PDB entry 5S5I | X-ray diffraction, 2.49 A resolution | chains B and F of the 6 polymer chains in the assembly

Chain B:
Molecule: Tubulin beta-2B chain
From: Bos taurus
UniProt: Q6B856 (TBB2B_BOVIN); the author numbering skips numbers that UniProt does not, so the offset changes along the chain: 1-42 = UniProt 1-42; 45-360 = UniProt 43-358; 369-455 = UniProt 359-445
Amino-acid sequence (445 residues; numbered 1 to 455; 10 numbers in that range are skipped by the numbering (no residue carries them; nothing is unmodelled there); the number before each row is that of its first residue):
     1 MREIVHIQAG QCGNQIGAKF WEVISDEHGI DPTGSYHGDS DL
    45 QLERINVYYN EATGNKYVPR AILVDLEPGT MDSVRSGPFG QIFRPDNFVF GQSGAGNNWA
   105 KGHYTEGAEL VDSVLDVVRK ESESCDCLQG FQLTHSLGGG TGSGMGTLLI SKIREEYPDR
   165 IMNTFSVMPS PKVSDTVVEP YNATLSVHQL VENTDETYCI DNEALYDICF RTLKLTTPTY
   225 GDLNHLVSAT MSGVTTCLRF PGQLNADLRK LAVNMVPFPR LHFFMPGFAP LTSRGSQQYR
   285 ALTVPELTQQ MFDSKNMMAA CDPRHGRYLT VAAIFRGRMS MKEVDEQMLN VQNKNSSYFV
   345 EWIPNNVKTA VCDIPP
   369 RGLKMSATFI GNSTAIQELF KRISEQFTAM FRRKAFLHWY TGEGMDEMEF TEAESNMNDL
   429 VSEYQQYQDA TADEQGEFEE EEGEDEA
Unresolved in the structure: 279-280, 438-455
Curated features (UniProtKB/Swiss-Prot):
  - motif: M1 to I4 (MREI motif)
  - binding site (GTP): Q11, E71, S140, G144, T145, G146, N206, N228
  - binding site (Mg(2+)): E71
  - modified residue: S40 (Phosphoserine), T57 (Phosphothreonine), K60 (N6-acetyllysine), S174 (Phosphoserine), T287 (Phosphothreonine), T292 (Phosphothreonine), R320 (Omega-N-methylarginine), E448 (5-glutamyl polyglutamate)
  - cross-link (Glycyl lysine isopeptide (Lys-Gly)): K60 (interchain with G-Cter in ubiquitin), K326 (interchain with G-Cter in ubiquitin)
Bound ions: Mg2+: Q11 (together with GDP); Ca2+: E113 (shared with 1 residue of chain C)
Ligand contacts: GDP (guanosine-5'-diphosphate): G10, Q11, C12, Q15, I16, D69, A99, N101, S140, G142, G143, G144, T145, G146, S147, V171, P173, V177, D179, E183, N206, L209, Y224, L227, N228

Chain F:
Molecule: Tubulin-Tyrosine Ligase
From: Gallus gallus
UniProt: E1BQ43 (E1BQ43_CHICK); residues 1-378 here = UniProt positions 1-378
Amino-acid sequence (384 residues; numbered 1 to 384; the number before each row is that of its first residue):
     1 MYTFVVRDEN SSVYAEVSRL LLATGQWKRL RKDNPRFNLM LGERNRLPFG RLGHEPGLVQ
    61 LVNYYRGADK LCRKASLVKL IKTSPELSES CTWFPESYVI YPTNLKTPVA PAQNGIRHLI
   121 NNTRTDEREV FLAAYNRRRE GREGNVWIAK SSAGAKGEGI LISSEASELL DFIDEQGQVH
   181 VIQKYLEKPL LLEPGHRKFD IRSWVLVDHL YNIYLYREGV LRTSSEPYNS ANFQDKTCHL
   241 TNHCIQKEYS KNYGRYEEGN EMFFEEFNQY LMDALNTTLE NSILLQIKHI IRSCLMCIEP
   301 AISTKHLHYQ SFQLFGFDFM VDEELKVWLI EVNGAPACAQ KLYAELCQGI VDVAISSVFP
   361 LADTGQKTSQ PTSIFIKLHH HHHH
Unresolved in the structure: 106-124, 156-158, 363-370, 383-384
Construct notes: expression tag (379-384)
Bound ions: Mg2+: E331 (together with AMP-PCP)
Ligand contacts: AMP-PCP (ACP; phosphomethylphosphonic acid adenylate ester): K74, I148, K150, A155, Q183, K184, Y185, L186, K198, D200, R202, R222, H239, L240, T241, N242, D318, M320, I330, E331, N333

How chain B and chain F interact:
Pairs across the interface - 12 pairs, chain B then chain F:
  R311(B) - R31(F)
  L333(B) - P56(F)
  L333(B) - G57(F)
  Q336(B) - R36(F)  hydrogen bond
  N337(B) - T3(F)
  N337(B) - R36(F)  hydrogen bond
  N337(B) - G57(F)
  N337(B) - L58(F)
  K338(B) - M1(F)
  S340(B) - L30(F)
  S340(B) - N34(F)
  E345(B) - R31(F)  salt bridge
Interface residues without a listed pair, chain B (9 interface residues in all): S341, N349
Interface residues without a listed pair, chain F (11 interface residues in all): K28, E55

Summary:
9 residues of chain B and 11 residues of chain F are in contact, with 2 hydrogen bonds and 1 salt bridge.
Among the polar pairs are E345(B)-R31(F), Q336(B)-R36(F) and N337(B)-R36(F). Bound to chain B: GDP. Ligands of
chain F: AMP-PCP.
Chain B is Tubulin beta-2B chain (Bos taurus) and chain F is Tubulin-Tyrosine Ligase (Gallus gallus); the
structure, Tubulin-Z295848548-complex, was determined by X-ray diffraction (same publication as 5S4L, 5S4M,
5S4N, 5S4O, 5S4P, 5S4Q and 52 further entries).
